Entry 4XI7 (X-ray diffraction, 2.05 A resolution); this record covers chains A and C.

Chain A:
Molecule: E3 ubiquitin-protein ligase MIB1
Source organism: Homo sapiens
Notes: EC 6.3.2.-
UniProtKB: Q86YT6 (MIB1_HUMAN); residue numbers follow UniProt; this construct covers 8-314, 331-402
Chain sequence (380 residues; each row starts with the number of its first residue; note: 16 numbers in that range are skipped by the numbering (no residue carries them; nothing is unmodelled there)):
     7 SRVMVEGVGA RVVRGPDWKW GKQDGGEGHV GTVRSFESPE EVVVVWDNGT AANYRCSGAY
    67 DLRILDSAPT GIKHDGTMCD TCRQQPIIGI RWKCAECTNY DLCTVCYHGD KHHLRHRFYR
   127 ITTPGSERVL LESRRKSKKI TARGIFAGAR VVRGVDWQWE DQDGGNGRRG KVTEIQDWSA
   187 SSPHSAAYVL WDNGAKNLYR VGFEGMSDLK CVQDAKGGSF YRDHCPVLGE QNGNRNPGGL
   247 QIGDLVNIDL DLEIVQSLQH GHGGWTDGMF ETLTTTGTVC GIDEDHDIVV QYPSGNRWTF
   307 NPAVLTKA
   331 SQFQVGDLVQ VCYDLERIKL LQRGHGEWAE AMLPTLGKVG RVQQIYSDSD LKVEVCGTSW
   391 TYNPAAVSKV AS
Not modelled in the structure: 236-251, 401-402
Differences from the reference sequence: expression tag (7)
UniProt features mapped onto this chain:
  - zinc finger: His-80 to Ser-132 (ZZ-type)
  - binding site (Zn(2+)): Cys-85, Cys-88, Cys-100, Cys-103, Cys-109, Cys-112, His-118, His-122
  - natural variant: Arg-174 (R174H: Found in a patient with severe intellectual disability, psychomotor delay, no speech, sleep disturbances, feeding problems, abnormal breething, deep-set eyes and short philtrum)
Metal / ion sites: Zn2+ site 1: Cys-85, Cys-88, Cys-109, Cys-112; Zn2+ site 2: Cys-100, Cys-103, His-118, His-122
Reported in the primary citation:
  - mutagenesis - D291N/D293N/D378N/D380N: abolished binding to Jag1 C-terminal segment
  - mutagenesis - G269H/G356H: unchanged stability
  - mutagenesis - Q29A/N59A: abolished binding to Jag1 N-terminal segment

Chain C:
Molecule: Jagged 1 N-box peptide
Chain sequence (11 residues; numbered 1 to 11; the number before each row is that of its first residue):
     1 NQIKNPIEKH G
Not modelled in the structure: 1, 8-11

Chain A / chain C interface:
Contacting residue pairs (18):
  Trp-26(A) with Asn-5(C); Pro-6(C)
  Gln-29(A) with Ile-3(C); Asn-5(C), hydrogen bond
  Glu-47(A) with Ile-7(C)
  Val-49(A) with Gln-2(C)
  Thr-56(A) with Ile-3(C)
  Ala-57(A) with Gln-2(C); Ile-3(C), hydrogen bond (backbone-backbone)
  Ala-58(A) with Ile-3(C); Asn-5(C)
  Asn-59(A) with Ile-3(C); Lys-4(C); Asn-5(C), hydrogen bond (backbone-side chain); Ile-7(C)
  Tyr-60(A) with Asn-5(C); Ile-7(C)
  Arg-61(A) with Ile-7(C)
From the paper, about this interface:
  - interface residues, chain A: Gln-29(A), Thr-56(A), Tyr-60(A), Arg-61(A)

In short:
The interface between chain A and chain C involves 10 residues on one side and 6 on the other, with 3 hydrogen
bonds. Polar pairs include Gln-29(A)/Asn-5(C), Asn-59(A)/Asn-5(C) and Ala-57(A)/Ile-3(C). From the paper:
D291N/D293N/D378N/D380N of chain A abolish binding to Jag1 C-terminal segment; interface residues Gln-29(A),
Thr-56(A) and Tyr-60(A) among others; 3 substitutions were tested in all.
Here chain A is E3 ubiquitin-protein ligase MIB1 (Homo sapiens) and chain C is Jagged 1 N-box peptide. Entry
4XI7 (Crystal structure of the MZM-REP domains of Mind bomb 1 in complex with Jagged1 N-box peptide) was
determined by X-ray diffraction together with 4TSE and 4XIB from the same study.
